Entry 4YG7 (X-ray diffraction, 3.77 A resolution); this record covers chains C and G of the 8 polymer chains in the assembly.

Chain C (and G):
Protein: Antitoxin HipB
From: Escherichia coli (strain K12)
Notes: chain G of this document is another copy of the same molecule, construct and numbering; everything in this record applies to it too
UniProt: P23873 (HIPB_ECOLI); residues 4-74 here = UniProt positions 4-74
Amino-acid sequence (71 residues; each row starts with the number of its first residue):
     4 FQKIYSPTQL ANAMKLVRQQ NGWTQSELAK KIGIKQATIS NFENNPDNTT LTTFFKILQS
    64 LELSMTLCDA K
UniProt features mapped onto this chain:
  - DNA-binding region: Arg21 to Asn47 (H-T-H motif)

How chain C and chain G interact:
Pairs across the interface - 73 pairs, chain C then chain G:
  Phe4(C) - Thr69(G)
  Gln5(C) - Thr69(G)  hydrogen bond (backbone-side chain)
  Lys6(C) - Ser67(G)
  Ile7(C) - Phe58(G)  hydrophobic
  Ile7(C) - Met68(G)  hydrogen bond (backbone-backbone)
  Ile7(C) - Thr69(G)
  Tyr8(C) - Phe58(G)
  Tyr8(C) - Gln62(G)  hydrogen bond (backbone-side chain)
  Ser9(C) - Phe58(G)
  Pro10(C) - Leu54(G)
  Pro10(C) - Thr55(G)
  Pro10(C) - Phe58(G)  hydrophobic
  Leu13(C) - Phe58(G)  hydrophobic
  Leu13(C) - Met68(G)  hydrophobic
  Pro49(C) - Leu54(G)
  Asp50(C) - Thr53(G)
  Asp50(C) - Leu54(G)
  Asp50(C) - Thr55(G)
  Asn51(C) - Thr53(G)
  Thr52(C) - Thr53(G)
  Thr52(C) - Leu54(G)  hydrogen bond (backbone-backbone)
  Thr53(C) - Asp50(G)
  Thr53(C) - Asn51(G)
  Thr53(C) - Thr52(G)
  Leu54(C) - Leu13(G)  hydrophobic
  Leu54(C) - Phe45(G)  hydrophobic
  Leu54(C) - Pro49(G)
  Leu54(C) - Asp50(G)
  Leu54(C) - Thr52(G)  hydrogen bond (backbone-backbone)
  Leu54(C) - Leu54(G)  hydrophobic
  Leu54(C) - Phe57(G)  hydrophobic
  Thr55(C) - Pro10(G)
  Thr55(C) - Asp50(G)  hydrogen bond (backbone-backbone)
  Thr55(C) - Asn51(G)
  Phe58(C) - Ile7(G)
  Phe58(C) - Tyr8(G)
  Phe58(C) - Ser9(G)
  Phe58(C) - Leu13(G)  hydrophobic
  Leu61(C) - Leu70(G)  hydrophobic
  Gln62(C) - Tyr8(G)
  Glu65(C) - Ala73(G)  hydrogen bond (backbone-backbone)
  Leu66(C) - Leu70(G)  hydrophobic
  Leu66(C) - Cys71(G)
  Leu66(C) - Asp72(G)
  Leu66(C) - Ala73(G)
  Ser67(C) - Lys6(G)
  Ser67(C) - Ile7(G)  hydrogen bond (side chain-backbone)
  Ser67(C) - Leu70(G)
  Ser67(C) - Cys71(G)  hydrogen bond (backbone-backbone)
  Met68(C) - Lys6(G)
  Met68(C) - Ile7(G)  hydrogen bond (backbone-backbone)
  Met68(C) - Phe57(G)  hydrophobic
  Met68(C) - Met68(G)  hydrophobic
  Met68(C) - Thr69(G)
  Met68(C) - Leu70(G)  hydrophobic
  Thr69(C) - Phe4(G)
  Thr69(C) - Gln5(G)  hydrogen bond (side chain-backbone)
  Thr69(C) - Ile7(G)
  Thr69(C) - Met68(G)
  Thr69(C) - Thr69(G)  hydrogen bond (backbone-backbone)
  Leu70(C) - Phe4(G)  hydrogen bond (backbone-backbone)
  Leu70(C) - Ile7(G)
  Leu70(C) - Ala16(G)  hydrophobic
  Leu70(C) - Met17(G)  hydrophobic
  Leu70(C) - Leu61(G)  hydrophobic
  Leu70(C) - Leu66(G)  hydrophobic
  Leu70(C) - Ser67(G)
  Cys71(C) - Ser67(G)  hydrogen bond (backbone-backbone)
  Cys71(C) - Thr69(G)
  Asp72(C) - Ser67(G)  hydrogen bond (backbone-side chain)
  Ala73(C) - Glu65(G)  hydrogen bond (backbone-backbone)
  Ala73(C) - Leu66(G)
  Ala73(C) - Ser67(G)  hydrogen bond (backbone-side chain)

Summary:
27 residues of chain C and 31 residues of chain G are in contact; the contacts include 17 hydrogen bonds.
Polar pairs include Gln5(C)-Thr69(G), Tyr8(C)-Gln62(G) and Ser67(C)-Ile7(G). From UniProt: 2 mutagenesis sites
on chain C.
Both chains are Antitoxin HipB (Escherichia coli (strain K12)). Entry 4YG7 (Structure of FL autorepression
promoter complex) was determined by X-ray diffraction (same publication as 5K98, 4YG1 and 4YG4).
